2V61 - chains A and B; structure by X-ray diffraction, 1.70 A resolution.

Chain A (and B):
Protein: Amine oxidase (flavin-containing) B
Organism: Homo sapiens
Notes: EC 1.4.3.4; chain B of this document is another copy of the same molecule, construct and numbering; everything in this record applies to it too
UniProt: P27338 (AOFB_HUMAN); residues 2-520 here correspond to UniProt positions 1-519 (UniProt number = residue number - 1)
Chain sequence (520 residues; row label = number of the first residue in the row):
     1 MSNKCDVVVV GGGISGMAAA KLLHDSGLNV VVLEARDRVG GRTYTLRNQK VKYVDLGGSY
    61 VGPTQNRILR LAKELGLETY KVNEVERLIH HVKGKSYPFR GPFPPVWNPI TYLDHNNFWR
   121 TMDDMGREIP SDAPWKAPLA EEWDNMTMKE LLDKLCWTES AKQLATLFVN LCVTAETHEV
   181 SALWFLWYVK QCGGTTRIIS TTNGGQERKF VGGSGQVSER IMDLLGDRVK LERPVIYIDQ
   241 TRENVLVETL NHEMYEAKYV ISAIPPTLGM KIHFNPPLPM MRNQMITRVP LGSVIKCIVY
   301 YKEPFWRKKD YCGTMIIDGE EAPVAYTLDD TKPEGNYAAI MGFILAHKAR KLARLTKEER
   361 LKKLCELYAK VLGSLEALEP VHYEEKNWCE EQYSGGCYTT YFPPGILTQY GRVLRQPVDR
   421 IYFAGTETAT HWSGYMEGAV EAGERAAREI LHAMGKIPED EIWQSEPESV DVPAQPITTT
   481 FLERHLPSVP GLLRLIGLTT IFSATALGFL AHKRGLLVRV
Unresolved in the structure: 1-2, 502-520 (chain B: 1-2, 497-520)
Covalent attachments: flavin-adenine dinucleotide (FAD) linked to Cys397
Small-molecule neighbours:
  - C18 (7-[(3-chlorobenzyl)oxy]-4-[(methylamino)methyl]-2H-chromen-2-one): Tyr60, Pro102, Pro104, Trp119, Leu164, Leu167, Phe168, Leu171, Cys172, Ile198, Ile199, Gln206, Ile316, Tyr326, Leu328, Phe343, Tyr398, Tyr435
  - FAD (flavin-adenine dinucleotide): Val10, Gly11, Gly12, Gly13, Ile14, Ser15, Gly16, Leu33, Glu34, Ala35, Arg36, Gly40, Gly41, Arg42, Thr43, Leu56, Gly57, Gly58, Ser59, Tyr60, Arg233, Pro234, Val235, Ala263, Ile264, Pro265, Leu268, Ile272, Val294, Lys296, Phe343, Trp388, Tyr393, Tyr398, Gly425, Thr426, Glu427, Gly434, Tyr435, Met436, Glu437, Ala439

How chain A and chain B interact:
Residue-residue contacts (92; chain A residue first):
  Asn145(A) - Lys149(B)
  Asn145(A) - His178(B)  hydrogen bond
  Lys149(A) - Asn145(B)
  Glu150(A) - Glu150(B)
  His178(A) - Asn145(B)  hydrogen bond
  His178(A) - Pro404(B)
  His178(A) - Gly405(B)
  Glu179(A) - Pro404(B)
  Val235(A) - His273(B)
  Ile236(A) - Ile236(B)  hydrophobic
  Ile236(A) - His273(B)
  Tyr237(A) - Leu250(B)  hydrophobic
  Glu248(A) - His252(B)  salt bridge
  Leu250(A) - Tyr237(B)  hydrophobic
  His252(A) - Glu248(B)  salt bridge
  Thr267(A) - Met270(B)
  Leu268(A) - Met270(B)  hydrophobic
  Met270(A) - Thr267(B)
  Met270(A) - Leu268(B)  hydrophobic
  Met270(A) - Met270(B)  hydrophobic
  Met270(A) - Lys271(B)  hydrogen bond (backbone-side chain)
  Lys271(A) - Met270(B)  hydrogen bond (side chain-backbone)
  Lys271(A) - Ile272(B)  hydrogen bond (side chain-backbone)
  Lys271(A) - His273(B)  hydrogen bond (backbone-side chain)
  Ile272(A) - Lys271(B)  hydrogen bond (backbone-side chain)
  Ile272(A) - Gln392(B)
  His273(A) - Pro234(B)
  His273(A) - Val235(B)
  His273(A) - Ile236(B)
  His273(A) - Lys271(B)  hydrogen bond (side chain-backbone)
  His273(A) - Gln392(B)
  His273(A) - Tyr393(B)  hydrogen bond
  Phe274(A) - Gln392(B)  hydrogen bond (backbone-side chain)
  Met280(A) - Ala353(B)  hydrophobic
  Met280(A) - Asn387(B)
  Met280(A) - Cys389(B)  hydrophobic
  Met280(A) - Glu390(B)
  Met281(A) - Arg350(B)
  Asn283(A) - Cys389(B)  hydrogen bond (side chain-backbone)
  Asn283(A) - Glu390(B)
  Asn283(A) - Glu391(B)  hydrogen bond (side chain-backbone)
  Asn283(A) - Gln392(B)
  Gln284(A) - Leu291(B)
  Gln284(A) - Gly292(B)  hydrogen bond (side chain-backbone)
  Gln284(A) - Ser293(B)  hydrogen bond
  Gln284(A) - Cys389(B)  hydrogen bond
  Gln284(A) - Gly395(B)  hydrogen bond (side chain-backbone)
  Gln284(A) - Gly396(B)
  Thr287(A) - Pro290(B)
  Arg288(A) - Pro290(B)
  Arg288(A) - Leu291(B)  hydrogen bond (side chain-backbone)
  Arg288(A) - Ser293(B)  hydrogen bond
  Arg288(A) - Arg350(B)
  Arg288(A) - Tyr401(B)
  Pro290(A) - Thr287(B)
  Pro290(A) - Arg288(B)
  Leu291(A) - Gln284(B)  hydrogen bond (backbone-side chain)
  Leu291(A) - Arg288(B)  hydrogen bond (backbone-side chain)
  Gly292(A) - Gln284(B)  hydrogen bond (backbone-side chain)
  Ser293(A) - Gln284(B)  hydrogen bond
  Ser293(A) - Arg288(B)  hydrogen bond
  Ser293(A) - Tyr410(B)
  His347(A) - Gln409(B)
  Arg350(A) - Met281(B)
  Arg350(A) - Arg288(B)
  Arg350(A) - Gln409(B)  hydrogen bond
  Arg350(A) - Tyr410(B)  hydrogen bond
  Ala353(A) - Met280(B)  hydrophobic
  Asn387(A) - Met280(B)
  Cys389(A) - Met280(B)  hydrophobic
  Cys389(A) - Asn283(B)  hydrogen bond (backbone-side chain)
  Cys389(A) - Gln284(B)  hydrogen bond
  Glu390(A) - Asn283(B)
  Glu391(A) - Asn283(B)  hydrogen bond (backbone-side chain)
  Gln392(A) - Ile272(B)
  Gln392(A) - His273(B)
  Gln392(A) - Phe274(B)  hydrogen bond (side chain-backbone)
  Gln392(A) - Asn283(B)
  Tyr393(A) - His273(B)  hydrogen bond
  Gly395(A) - Gln284(B)  hydrogen bond (backbone-side chain)
  Gly396(A) - Gln284(B)
  Tyr401(A) - Arg288(B)
  Tyr401(A) - Ile406(B)
  Pro404(A) - His178(B)
  Pro404(A) - Glu179(B)
  Pro404(A) - Pro404(B)  hydrophobic
  Gly405(A) - His178(B)
  Ile406(A) - Tyr401(B)
  Gln409(A) - His347(B)
  Gln409(A) - Arg350(B)  hydrogen bond
  Tyr410(A) - Ser293(B)  hydrogen bond
  Tyr410(A) - Arg350(B)  hydrogen bond
Interface residues without a listed pair, chain A (52 interface residues in all): Thr147, Pro234, Pro277, Leu278, Val289, Ala349, Pro403
Interface residues without a listed pair, chain B (50 interface residues in all): Thr147, Pro277, Val289, Pro403

Overview:
52 residues of chain A face 50 of chain B across their interface, with 34 hydrogen bonds and 2 salt bridges.
Polar pairs include Glu248(A)-His252(B), Asn145(A)-His178(B) and Met270(A)-Lys271(B). Bound to chain A:
compound C18. Covalently linked flavin-adenine dinucleotide: at Cys397(A).
Chain A and chain B are both Amine oxidase (flavin-containing) B (Homo sapiens); the structure, Structure of
human MAO B in complex with the selective inhibitor 7-(3- chlorobenzyloxy)-4-(methylamino)methyl-coumarin, was
determined by X-ray diffraction (same publication as 2V5Z and 2V60).
